PDB entry 2JG8 | X-ray diffraction, 2.05 A resolution | chains A and C of the 3 polymer chains in the assembly

Chain A:
Name: Complement C1q subcomponent subunit A
From: Homo sapiens
Notes: fragment: c-terminal globular region, residues 112-245
Reference sequence: P02745 (C1QA_HUMAN); residues 90-223 here correspond to UniProt positions 112-245 (UniProt number = residue number + 22)
Chain sequence (134 residues; each row starts with the number of its first residue):
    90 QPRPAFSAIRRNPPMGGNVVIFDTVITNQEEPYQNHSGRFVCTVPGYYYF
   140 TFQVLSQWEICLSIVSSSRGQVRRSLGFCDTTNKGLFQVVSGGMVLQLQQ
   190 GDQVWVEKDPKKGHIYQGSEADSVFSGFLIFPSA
Not modelled in the structure: 223
Disulfide bonds: Cys-150/Cys-168
Bound ions: Ca2+: Gln-177 (shared with 3 residues of chain B)
Ligand contacts: N-acetylglucosamine (NAG; 2-acetamido-2-deoxy-beta-D-glucopyranose): Asn-101, Pro-103, Asp-112, Asn-124, His-125

Chain C:
Name: Complement C1q subcomponent subunit C
From: Homo sapiens
Notes: fragment: c terminal globular domain, residues 115-245
Reference sequence: P02747 (C1QC_HUMAN); residues 87-217 here correspond to UniProt positions 115-245 (UniProt number = residue number + 28)
Chain sequence (131 residues; each row starts with the number of its first residue):
    87 KQKFQSVFTVTRQTHQPPAPNSLIRFNAVLTNPQGDYDTSTGKFTCKVPG
   137 LYYFVYHASHTANLCVLLYRSGVKVVTFCGHTSKTNQVNSGGVLLRLQVG
   187 EEVWLAVNDYYDMVGIQGSDSVFSGFLLFPD
Disulfide bonds: Cys-151/Cys-165
From the paper describing this entry:
  - binding site for phosphoserine: Leu-109, Arg-111, Ser-126 to Lys-129
  - conformationally variable residues (side-chain flip): Arg-111

Interface between chain A and chain C:
Residue-residue contacts - 48 pairs, chain A then chain C:
  Tyr-136(A) / Val-93(C)  hydrophobic
  Tyr-136(A) / Thr-117(C)
  Tyr-136(A) / Pro-119(C)
  Tyr-138(A) / Val-141(C)
  Tyr-138(A) / Phe-212(C)  hydrophobic
  Leu-165(A) / Thr-97(C)
  Leu-165(A) / Leu-116(C)  hydrophobic
  Leu-165(A) / Asp-206(C)
  Leu-165(A) / Val-208(C)  hydrophobic
  Gly-166(A) / Gly-204(C)
  Gly-166(A) / Ser-205(C)
  Gly-166(A) / Asp-206(C)  hydrogen bond (backbone-side chain)
  Phe-167(A) / His-143(C)
  Phe-167(A) / Gly-204(C)
  Phe-167(A) / Ser-205(C)
  Phe-167(A) / Asp-206(C)
  Phe-167(A) / Val-208(C)  hydrophobic
  Cys-168(A) / Asn-172(C)  hydrogen bond (backbone-side chain)
  Cys-168(A) / Gln-173(C)
  Cys-168(A) / Val-174(C)
  Cys-168(A) / Ile-202(C)  hydrophobic
  Cys-168(A) / Gly-204(C)  hydrogen bond (side chain-backbone)
  Cys-168(A) / Ser-205(C)  hydrogen bond (backbone-side chain)
  Asp-169(A) / Asn-172(C)
  Asp-169(A) / Gln-173(C)  hydrogen bond
  Thr-170(A) / Thr-171(C)
  Thr-170(A) / Asn-172(C)  hydrogen bond (backbone-backbone)
  Thr-170(A) / Ile-202(C)
  Thr-171(A) / Thr-171(C)
  Thr-171(A) / Gln-173(C)
  Gln-177(A) / Gln-173(C)  hydrogen bond
  Ser-180(A) / His-143(C)  hydrogen bond
  Ser-180(A) / Val-174(C)
  Ser-180(A) / Ser-176(C)
  Gly-181(A) / His-143(C)
  Gly-182(A) / His-143(C)
  Gly-182(A) / Val-208(C)
  Met-183(A) / Thr-95(C)
  Met-183(A) / Leu-116(C)  hydrophobic
  Val-184(A) / Val-93(C)  hydrophobic
  Val-184(A) / Phe-94(C)
  Val-184(A) / Thr-95(C)  hydrogen bond (backbone-side chain)
  Val-184(A) / Thr-117(C)
  Phe-217(A) / Phe-212(C)  hydrophobic
  Ile-219(A) / Val-93(C)  hydrophobic
  Ile-219(A) / Phe-212(C)  hydrophobic
  Phe-220(A) / Gln-91(C)
  Phe-220(A) / Val-93(C)  hydrophobic
Other interface residues (no listed pair), chain A (22 interface residues in all): Thr-140, Cys-150, Val-179, Lys-201
Other interface residues (no listed pair), chain C (25 interface residues in all): Gln-120, Gln-203, Ser-210, Leu-213

Summary:
The interface between chain A and chain C involves 22 residues on one side and 25 on the other; the contacts
include 9 hydrogen bonds. Among the polar pairs are Gly-166(A)/Asp-206(C), Cys-168(A)/Asn-172(C) and
Cys-168(A)/Gly-204(C). Chain A binds N-acetylglucosamine. The paper reports a binding site for phosphoserine
at Leu-109(C), Arg-111(C) and Ser-126(C); conformational variability at Arg-111(C).
Chain A is Complement C1q subcomponent subunit A and chain C is Complement C1q subcomponent subunit C, both
from Homo sapiens; the structure, Crystallographic structure of human C1q globular heads complexed to
phosphatidyl-serine, was determined by X-ray diffraction, deposited together with 2JG9.
